Entry 3JAW (electron microscopy, 3.90 A resolution); this record covers chains C and D of the 4 polymer chains in the assembly.

Chain C:
Molecule: Tubulin alpha-1B chain
Organism: Sus scrofa
UniProt: Q2XVP4 (TBA1B_PIG); residues 1-451 here = UniProt positions 1-451
Amino-acid sequence (451 residues; each row starts with the number of its first residue):
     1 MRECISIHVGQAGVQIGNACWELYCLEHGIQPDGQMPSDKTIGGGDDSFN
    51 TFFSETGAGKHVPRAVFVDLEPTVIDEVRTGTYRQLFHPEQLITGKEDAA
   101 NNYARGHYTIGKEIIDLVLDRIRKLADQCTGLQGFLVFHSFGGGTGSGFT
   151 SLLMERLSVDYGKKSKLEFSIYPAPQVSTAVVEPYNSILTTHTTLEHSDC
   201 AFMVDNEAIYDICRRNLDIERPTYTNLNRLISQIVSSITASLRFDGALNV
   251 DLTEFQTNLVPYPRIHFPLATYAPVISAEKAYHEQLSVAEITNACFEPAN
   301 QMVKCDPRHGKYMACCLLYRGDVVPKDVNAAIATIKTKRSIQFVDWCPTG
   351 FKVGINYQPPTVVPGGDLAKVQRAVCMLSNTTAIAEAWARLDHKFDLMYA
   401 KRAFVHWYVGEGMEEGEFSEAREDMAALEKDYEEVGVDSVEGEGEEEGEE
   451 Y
Disordered / not traced: 38-46, 442-451
Residues lining bound ligands:
  - GTP-gamma-S (GSP; 5'-guanosine-diphosphate-monothiophosphate): Ala247, Leu248, Glu254
  - GTP (guanosine-5'-triphosphate): Gly10, Gln11, Ala12, Gln15, Asp69, Asp98, Ala99, Ala100, Asn101, Ser140, Gly143, Gly144, Thr145, Gly146, Ile171, Thr179, Glu183, Asn206, Tyr224, Asn228, Ile231
Swiss-Prot annotation at these positions:
  - motif: Met1 to Cys4 (MREC motif)
  - active site: Glu254
  - binding site (GTP): Gly10, Gln11, Ala12, Gln15, Glu71, Ala99, Ser140, Gly143, Gly144, Thr145, Gly146, Thr179, Glu183, Asn206, Tyr224, Asn228, Leu252
  - binding site (Mg(2+)): Glu71
  - site: Tyr451 (Involved in polymerization)
  - modified residue: Lys40 (N6,N6,N6-trimethyllysine), Ser48 (Phosphoserine), Ser232 (Phosphoserine), Tyr282 (3'-nitrotyrosine), Arg339 (Omega-N-methylarginine), Ser439 (Phosphoserine), Glu443 (5-glutamyl polyglutamate), Glu445 (5-glutamyl polyglutamate), Tyr451 (3'-nitrotyrosine)
  - cross-link (Glycyl lysine isopeptide (Lys-Gly)): Lys326 (interchain with G-Cter in ubiquitin), Lys370 (interchain with G-Cter in ubiquitin)
Reported in the primary citation:
  - catalytic residues: Glu254 (citing earlier work)

Chain D:
Molecule: Tubulin beta chain
Organism: Sus scrofa
UniProt: P02554 (TBB_PIG); the author numbering skips numbers that UniProt does not, so the offset changes along the chain: 1-44 = UniProt 1-44; 47-360 = UniProt 45-358; 369-455 = UniProt 359-445
Amino-acid sequence (445 residues; each row starts with the number of its first residue; note: 10 numbers in that range are skipped by the numbering (no residue carries them; nothing is unmodelled there)):
     1 MREIVHIQAGQCGNQIGAKFWEVISDEHGIDPTGSYHGDSDLQL
    47 ERINVYYNEAAGNKYVPRAILVDLEPGTMDSVRSGPFGQIFRPDNFVFGQ
    97 SGAGNNWAKGHYTEGAELVDSVLDVVRKESESCDCLQGFQLTHSLGGGTG
   147 SGMGTLLISKIREEYPDRIMNTFSVVPSPKVSDTVVEPYNATLSVHQLVE
   197 NTDETYCIDNEALYDICFRTLKLTTPTYGDLNHLVSATMSGVTTCLRFPG
   247 QLNADLRKLAVNMVPFPRLHFFMPGFAPLTSRGSQQYRALTVPELTQQMF
   297 DAKNMMAACDPRHGRYLTVAAVFRGRMSMKEVDEQMLNVQNKNSSYFVEW
   347 IPNNVKTAVCDIPP
   369 RGLKMSATFIGNSTAIQELFKRISEQFTAMFRRKAFLHWYTGEGMDEMEF
   419 TEAESNMNDLVSEYQQYQDATADEQGEFEEEGEEDEA
Disordered / not traced: 440-455
Residues lining bound ligands: GTP-gamma-S (GSP; 5'-guanosine-diphosphate-monothiophosphate): Gly10, Gln11, Cys12, Gln15, Ile16, Asp69, Glu71, Ala99, Asn101, Ser140, Gly143, Gly144, Thr145, Gly146, Val171, Asp179, Glu183, Asn206, Tyr224, Asn228
Swiss-Prot annotation at these positions:
  - motif: Met1 to Ile4 (MREI motif)
  - binding site (GTP): Gln11, Glu71, Ser140, Gly144, Thr145, Gly146, Asn206, Asn228
  - binding site (Mg(2+)): Glu71
  - modified residue: Ser40 (Phosphoserine), Lys60 (N6-acetyllysine), Ser174 (Phosphoserine), Thr287 (Phosphothreonine), Thr292 (Phosphothreonine), Arg320 (Omega-N-methylarginine), Glu448 (5-glutamyl polyglutamate)
  - cross-link (Glycyl lysine isopeptide (Lys-Gly)): Lys60 (interchain with G-Cter in ubiquitin), Lys326 (interchain with G-Cter in ubiquitin)

Interface between chain C and chain D:
Pairs across the interface (62; chain C residue first):
  Met1(C) - Gln96(D)
  Gln133(C) - Gln96(D)  hydrogen bond (side chain-backbone)
  Lys163(C) - Glu411(D)  salt bridge
  Asp245(C) - Ser77(D)
  Gly246(C) - Gln11(D)
  Ala247(C) - Gln11(D)  hydrogen bond (backbone-side chain)
  Ala247(C) - Gln15(D)
  Leu248(C) - Gln11(D)
  Leu248(C) - Asp179(D)
  Asn249(C) - Gln11(D)  hydrogen bond (backbone-side chain)
  Thr253(C) - Gly100(D)
  Thr253(C) - Lys105(D)
  Glu254(C) - Gly100(D)
  Glu254(C) - Asn101(D)
  Gln256(C) - Trp407(D)  hydrogen bond (backbone-side chain)
  Thr257(C) - Gly100(D)  hydrogen bond (side chain-backbone)
  Thr257(C) - Phe404(D)
  Thr257(C) - Trp407(D)
  Asn258(C) - Val181(D)
  Asn258(C) - Phe404(D)
  Val260(C) - Phe404(D)
  Val260(C) - His406(D)
  Val260(C) - Trp407(D)  hydrogen bond (backbone-side chain)
  Pro261(C) - Ala403(D)
  Pro261(C) - Phe404(D)  hydrogen bond (backbone-backbone)
  Pro261(C) - His406(D)
  Tyr262(C) - Arg401(D)  hydrogen bond (side chain-backbone)
  Tyr262(C) - His406(D)
  Pro263(C) - His406(D)
  Val324(C) - Thr221(D)
  Val324(C) - Pro222(D)
  Pro325(C) - Tyr210(D)
  Pro325(C) - Tyr224(D)  hydrophobic
  Lys326(C) - Tyr210(D)
  Lys326(C) - Pro222(D)
  Asn329(C) - Val177(D)
  Asn329(C) - Glu207(D)  hydrogen bond
  Asn329(C) - Tyr210(D)
  Lys336(C) - Lys176(D)
  Trp346(C) - Ala397(D)
  Trp346(C) - Met398(D)
  Trp346(C) - Arg401(D)
  Trp346(C) - Ala403(D)  hydrophobic
  Pro348(C) - Gln394(D)
  Pro348(C) - Met398(D)
  Thr349(C) - Ser178(D)
  Thr349(C) - Thr180(D)
  Thr349(C) - Val181(D)  hydrogen bond (side chain-backbone)
  Thr349(C) - Pro184(D)
  Thr349(C) - Gln394(D)
  Thr349(C) - Met398(D)
  Gly350(C) - Ser178(D)  hydrogen bond (backbone-side chain)
  Phe351(C) - Ser178(D)  hydrogen bond (backbone-side chain)
  Phe351(C) - Asp179(D)
  Phe351(C) - Thr180(D)  hydrogen bond (backbone-backbone)
  Phe351(C) - Val181(D)
  Lys352(C) - Asp179(D)
  Lys352(C) - Thr180(D)
  Val353(C) - Asp179(D)
  Val437(C) - Arg401(D)
  Val440(C) - Arg400(D)
  Glu441(C) - Arg400(D)
Interface residues without a listed pair, chain C (42 interface residues in all): Arg2, Thr130, Gly131, Ala314, Ile332, Ala333, Cys347, Glu434, Val435, Ser439
Interface residues without a listed pair, chain D (38 interface residues in all): Pro72, Gly73, Ser97, Asn102, Val182, Glu183, Phe214, Thr220, Lys402

Overview:
Chain C and chain D form an interface of 42 and 38 residues respectively, with 13 hydrogen bonds and 1 salt
bridge. Among the polar pairs are Lys163(C)-Glu411(D), Gln133(C)-Gln96(D) and Ala247(C)-Gln11(D). GTP-gamma-S
is bound between chain C and chain D. Bound to chain C: GTP. The paper reports the catalytic residue
Glu254(C).
Chain C is Tubulin alpha-1B chain and chain D is Tubulin beta chain, both from Sus scrofa; the structure,
Atomic model of a microtubule seam based on a cryo-EM reconstruction of the EB3-bound microtubule (merged ...,
was determined by electron microscopy together with 3JAK, 3JAL, 3JAR, 3JAS and 3JAT from the same study.
